PDB entry 3UUL | X-ray diffraction, 1.95 A resolution | chain A

== Chain A ==
Molecule: utrophin
From: Rattus norvegicus
Notes: fragment: Spectrin Repeat, residues 308-425
UniProtKB: O55147 (O55147_RAT); residues 308-425 here = UniProt positions 308-425
Amino-acid sequence (118 residues; numbered 308 to 425; the number before each row is that of its first residue):
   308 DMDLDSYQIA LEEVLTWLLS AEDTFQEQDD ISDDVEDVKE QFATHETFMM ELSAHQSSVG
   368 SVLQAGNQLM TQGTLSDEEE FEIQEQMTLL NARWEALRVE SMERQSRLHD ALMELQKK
Unresolved in the structure: 308-309, 425
Bound ions: Mg2+ near Leu382 (its only coordinating residue here)
What the authors report for this chain:
  - contacts within the chain: Trp324-His362, Val342-Leu422, Val345-Leu415, Val345-Ala418, His362-Trp401 (pi stacking), Trp324-Trp401
  - conformationally variable residues (loop rearrangement): Asp337 to Asp341

== Summary ==
From the paper: conformational variability at Asp337; contacts within the chain involving Trp324, His362 and
Val342 among others.
Chain A is utrophin (Rattus norvegicus); the structure, Crystal Structure of first N-terminal utrophin
spectrin repeat, was determined by X-ray diffraction, deposited together with 3UUM and 3UUN.
